Entry 3EVS (X-ray diffraction, 2.10 A resolution); this record covers chains B and C.

== Chain B ==
Name: Growth/differentiation factor 5
From: Homo sapiens
UniProtKB: P43026 (GDF5_HUMAN); residues 6-120 here correspond to UniProt positions 387-501 (UniProt number = residue number + 381)
Chain sequence (117 residues; each row starts with the number of its first residue):
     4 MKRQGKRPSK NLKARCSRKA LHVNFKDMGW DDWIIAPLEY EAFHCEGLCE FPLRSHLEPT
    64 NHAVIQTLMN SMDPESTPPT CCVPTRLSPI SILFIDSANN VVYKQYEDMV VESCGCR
Disordered / not traced: 4-16
Construct notes: expression tag (4-5)
Cystine bridges: Cys84 forms a disulfide with the same residue of a neighbouring copy of this chain
Cystine bridges: Cys19-Cys85, Cys48-Cys117, Cys52-Cys119
From the paper describing this entry:
  - specificity-determining residues: Arg57
  - mutagenesis - R57L (10-fold): increased signaling in response to RobC26 cells
  - mutagenesis - R57A: unchanged binding to Bone morphogenetic protein receptor type-1B (chain C)
  - disease-associated variants - L56DEL/S58T/H59L: abolished binding to type I receptor
  - disease-associated variants - L56DEL/S58T/H59L: abolished signaling
  - mutagenesis - S58T, H59L: unchanged binding to BMPR-IA
  - mutagenesis - S58T, H59L: abolished signaling (ATDC5-based assays)
  - conformationally variable residues (side-chain flip): Arg18, Trp33, Trp36
  - mutagenesis - R57A: increased binding to BMPR-IA

== Chain C ==
Name: Bone morphogenetic protein receptor type-1B
From: Mus musculus
Notes: fragment: Extracellular domain
UniProtKB: P36898 (BMR1B_MOUSE); residues 1-113 here correspond to UniProt positions 14-126 (UniProt number = residue number + 13)
Chain sequence (119 residues; row label = number of the first residue in the row; numbers below 1 keep their minus sign (Gly-5 is residue -5)):
    -5 GSGAMAKKED GESTAPTPRP KILRCKCHHH CPEDSVNNIC STDGYCFTMI EEDDSGMPVV
    55 TSGCLGLEGS DFQCRDTPIP HQRRSIECCT ERNECNKDLH PTLPPLKDRD FVDGPIHHK
Disordered / not traced: -5 to 15, 101-113
Construct notes: expression tag (-5 to 0)
Cystine bridges: Cys19-Cys40, Cys21-Cys25, Cys34-Cys58, Cys68-Cys82, Cys83-Cys89
From the paper describing this entry:
  - mutagenesis - H22S/H23G (KD 4.1 nM), Q67A (6.3-fold): decreased binding to Growth/differentiation factor 5 (chain B)
  - mutagenesis - F66A: abolished binding to BMP-2
  - conformationally variable residues (loop rearrangement): His22, His23, His24

== Interface between chain B and chain C ==
Residue-residue contacts (14):
  Met31(B) - Thr71(C)
  Met31(B) - Pro72(C)
  Trp33(B) - Phe66(C)  hydrophobic
  Trp33(B) - Arg69(C)
  Trp33(B) - Asp70(C)
  Trp33(B) - Thr71(C)  hydrogen bond
  Trp36(B) - Phe66(C)  hydrophobic
  Trp36(B) - Arg69(C)
  Lys107(B) - Asp65(C)  salt bridge
  Tyr109(B) - Asp65(C)  hydrogen bond
  Tyr109(B) - Phe66(C)  hydrophobic
  Glu110(B) - Glu62(C)
  Asp111(B) - Glu62(C)
  Met112(B) - Phe66(C)  hydrophobic
Interface residues without a listed pair, chain B (9 interface residues in all): Ile95

== In short ==
Chain B and chain C form an interface of 9 and 7 residues respectively; the contacts include 2 hydrogen bonds
and 1 salt bridge. Polar contacts include Lys107(B)-Asp65(C), Trp33(B)-Thr71(C) and Tyr109(B)-Asp65(C). The
paper reports that S58T and H59L of chain B abolish signaling (ATDC5-based assays); the specificity
determinant Arg57(B); 8 substitutions were tested in all.
Chain B is Growth/differentiation factor 5 (Homo sapiens) and chain C is Bone morphogenetic protein receptor
type-1B (Mus musculus); the structure, Crystal structure of the GDF-5:BMP receptor IB complex, was determined
by X-ray diffraction.
